PDB entry 4DPQ | X-ray diffraction, 2.20 A resolution | chains A and B

# Chain A (and B)
Protein: Dihydrodipicolinate synthase 2, chloroplastic
Organism: Arabidopsis thaliana
Notes: EC 4.2.1.52; chain B of this document is another copy of the same molecule, construct and numbering; everything in this record applies to it too
UniProtKB: Q9FVC8 (DAPA2_ARATH); residues 39-365 here = UniProt positions 39-365
Amino-acid sequence (360 residues; numbered 6 to 365; the number before each row is that of its first residue):
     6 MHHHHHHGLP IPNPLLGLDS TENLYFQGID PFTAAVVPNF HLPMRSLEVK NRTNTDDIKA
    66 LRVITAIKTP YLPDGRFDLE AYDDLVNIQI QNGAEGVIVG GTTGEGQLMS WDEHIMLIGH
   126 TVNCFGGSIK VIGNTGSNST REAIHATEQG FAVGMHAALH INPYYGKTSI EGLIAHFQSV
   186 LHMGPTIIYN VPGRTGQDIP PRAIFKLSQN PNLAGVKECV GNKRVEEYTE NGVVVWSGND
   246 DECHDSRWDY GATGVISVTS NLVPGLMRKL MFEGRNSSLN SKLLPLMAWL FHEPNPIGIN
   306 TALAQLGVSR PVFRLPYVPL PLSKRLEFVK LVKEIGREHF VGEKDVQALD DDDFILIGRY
Not modelled in the structure: 6-58
Sequence notes: expression tag (6-38)
Ion coordination: Na+ site 1 near R252 (its only coordinating residue here); Na+ site 2 near E343 (its only coordinating residue here); Na+ site 3: F345, G347
Ligand contacts:
  - lysine (LYS), molecule 1: G111, Q112, M114, S115, W116, H119, N143, E147, Y169
  - lysine (LYS), molecule 2: S142, N143, S144, E147
Reported in the primary citation:
  - binding site for lysine: G111, Q112, W116, H119, N143, E147
  - conformationally variable residues (side-chain flip): W116, H119, I120, R146, E147
  - catalytic residues: Y170 (citing earlier work)

# Interface between chain A and chain B
Residue-residue contacts - 91 pairs, chain A then chain B:
  T107(A) - Y170(B)  hydrogen bond
  Q112(A) - N143(B)
  Q112(A) - S144(B)
  L113(A) - N143(B)
  L113(A) - S144(B)
  L113(A) - R146(B)  hydrogen bond (backbone-side chain)
  M114(A) - R146(B)
  S115(A) - R146(B)
  E118(A) - R146(B)  salt bridge
  N143(A) - Q112(B)
  N143(A) - L113(B)
  N143(A) - P321(B)
  S144(A) - Q112(B)
  S144(A) - L113(B)
  S144(A) - Y365(B)  hydrogen bond
  T145(A) - L320(B)  hydrogen bond (side chain-backbone)
  T145(A) - P321(B)
  T145(A) - Y365(B)  hydrogen bond (backbone-side chain)
  R146(A) - L113(B)  hydrogen bond (side chain-backbone)
  R146(A) - M114(B)
  R146(A) - S115(B)
  R146(A) - E118(B)  salt bridge
  R146(A) - R319(B)
  R146(A) - G363(B)
  R146(A) - Y365(B)  hydrogen bond (side chain-backbone)
  I149(A) - G363(B)
  I149(A) - R364(B)
  H150(A) - R364(B)
  E153(A) - R364(B)  salt bridge
  I166(A) - Y170(B)  hydrophobic
  P168(A) - P321(B)  hydrophobic
  Y169(A) - Y169(B)  hydrophobic
  Y169(A) - Y170(B)  hydrophobic
  Y170(A) - T107(B)  hydrogen bond
  Y170(A) - I166(B)  hydrophobic
  Y170(A) - Y169(B)  hydrophobic
  Y170(A) - R199(B)  hydrogen bond (backbone-side chain)
  G171(A) - R199(B)
  G171(A) - Y322(B)  hydrogen bond (backbone-side chain)
  K172(A) - G198(B)  hydrogen bond (side chain-backbone)
  K172(A) - R199(B)
  K172(A) - P299(B)
  K172(A) - Y322(B)
  T173(A) - P299(B)
  T173(A) - I302(B)
  T173(A) - P321(B)  hydrogen bond (side chain-backbone)
  T173(A) - Y322(B)
  S174(A) - E298(B)
  S174(A) - I302(B)
  S174(A) - V323(B)
  E176(A) - V323(B)
  G177(A) - P321(B)
  G177(A) - V323(B)
  A180(A) - L320(B)  hydrophobic
  H181(A) - P321(B)
  S184(A) - L320(B)
  G198(A) - K172(B)  hydrogen bond (backbone-side chain)
  G198(A) - G201(B)
  R199(A) - Y170(B)  hydrogen bond (side chain-backbone)
  R199(A) - G171(B)
  R199(A) - K172(B)
  R199(A) - T200(B)
  T200(A) - R199(B)
  G201(A) - G198(B)
  E298(A) - S174(B)
  P299(A) - K172(B)
  P299(A) - T173(B)
  P299(A) - S174(B)
  I302(A) - T173(B)
  I302(A) - S174(B)
  R319(A) - R146(B)
  L320(A) - T145(B)  hydrogen bond (backbone-side chain)
  L320(A) - A180(B)  hydrophobic
  L320(A) - S184(B)
  P321(A) - N143(B)
  P321(A) - T145(B)
  P321(A) - P168(B)  hydrophobic
  P321(A) - T173(B)  hydrogen bond (backbone-side chain)
  P321(A) - G177(B)
  P321(A) - H181(B)
  Y322(A) - G171(B)  hydrogen bond (side chain-backbone)
  Y322(A) - K172(B)
  Y322(A) - T173(B)
  G363(A) - R146(B)
  G363(A) - I149(B)
  R364(A) - I149(B)
  R364(A) - H150(B)
  R364(A) - E153(B)  salt bridge
  Y365(A) - S144(B)  hydrogen bond
  Y365(A) - T145(B)
  Y365(A) - R146(B)  hydrogen bond (backbone-side chain)
Other interface residues (no listed pair), chain A (45 interface residues in all): N139, E147, M188, N300, V323
Other interface residues (no listed pair), chain B (46 interface residues in all): N139, E147, E176, M188, Y194, N300

# In short
45 residues of chain A and 46 residues of chain B are in contact, with 19 hydrogen bonds and 4 salt bridges.
Polar contacts include E118(A)-R146(B), E153(A)-R364(B) and T107(A)-Y170(B). Bound to chain A: lysine. The
paper reports the catalytic residue Y170(A); a binding site for lysine at G111(A), Q112(A) and W116(A) among
others.
Chain A and chain B are both Dihydrodipicolinate synthase 2, chloroplastic (Arabidopsis thaliana); the
structure, The structure of dihydrodipicolinate synthase 2 from Arabidopsis thaliana in complex with
(S)-lysine, was determined by X-ray diffraction together with 4DPP from the same study.
